4GRM - chains A and B; structure by X-ray diffraction, 2.00 A resolution.

[Chain A]
Molecule: A6 alpha chain
From: Homo sapiens
Sequence (194 residues; numbered 1 to 200; 6 numbers in that range are skipped by the numbering (no residue carries them; nothing is unmodelled there); the number before each row is that of its first residue):
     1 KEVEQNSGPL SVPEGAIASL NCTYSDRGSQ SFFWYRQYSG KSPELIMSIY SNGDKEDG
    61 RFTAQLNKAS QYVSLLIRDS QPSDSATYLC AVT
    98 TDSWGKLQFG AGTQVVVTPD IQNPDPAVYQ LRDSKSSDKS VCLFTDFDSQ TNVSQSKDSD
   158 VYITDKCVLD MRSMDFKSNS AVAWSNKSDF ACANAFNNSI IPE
Not modelled in the structure: 1, 99-101, 195-200
Disulfide bonds: Cys22-Cys90, Cys139-Cys189

[Chain B]
Molecule: A6 beta chain
From: Homo sapiens
Sequence (245 residues; row label = number of the first residue in the row; note: 2 numbers in that range are skipped by the numbering (no residue carries them; nothing is unmodelled there)):
     1 NAGVTQTPKF QVLKTGQSMT LQCAQDMNHE YMSWYRQDPG MGLRLIHYSV GAGITDQGEV
    61 PNG
    65 YNVSRSTTED FPLRLLSAAP SQTSVYFCAS RPGLMSAQP
   105 EQYFGPGTRL TV
  116A T
   117 EDLKNVFPPE VAVFEPSEAE ISHTQKATLV CLATGFYPDH VELSWWVNGK EVHSGVCTDP
   177 QPLKEQPALN DSRYALSSRL RVSATFWQDP RNHFRCQVQF YGLSENDEWT QDRAKPVTQI
   237 VSAEAWGRAD
Not modelled in the structure: 1-2, 99-101
Disulfide bonds: Cys23-Cys92, Cys147-Cys212

[Interface between chain A and chain B]
Disulfides between the chains: Cys164(A)-Cys173(B)
Residue-residue contacts (78; chain A residue first):
  Phe33(A) - Pro103(B)
  Tyr35(A) - Gln106(B)
  Tyr35(A) - Phe108(B)  hydrophobic
  Gln37(A) - Gln37(B)  hydrogen bond
  Gln37(A) - Phe91(B)
  Ser39(A) - Pro176(B)
  Lys41(A) - Phe91(B)
  Ser42(A) - Phe91(B)
  Ser42(A) - Gly109(B)
  Pro43(A) - Leu43(B)  hydrophobic
  Pro43(A) - Phe91(B)
  Pro43(A) - Phe108(B)
  Leu45(A) - Glu105(B)
  Lys103(A) - Leu45(B)
  Lys103(A) - Tyr48(B)
  Phe106(A) - Leu43(B)
  Gly107(A) - Gly42(B)
  Ala108(A) - Met41(B)
  Ala108(A) - Gly42(B)
  Tyr126(A) - Ser133(B)
  Tyr126(A) - Ala135(B)  hydrophobic
  Tyr126(A) - Glu136(B)
  Tyr126(A) - His139(B)
  Tyr126(A) - Thr140(B)
  Gln127(A) - Ser133(B)
  Leu128(A) - Phe130(B)
  Leu128(A) - Glu131(B)
  Leu128(A) - Thr144(B)
  Leu128(A) - Val146(B)  hydrophobic
  Arg129(A) - Phe130(B)
  Arg129(A) - Glu131(B)  hydrogen bond (backbone-backbone)
  Asp130(A) - Ala128(B)
  Asp130(A) - Val129(B)
  Asp130(A) - Phe130(B)
  Ser131(A) - Val129(B)  hydrogen bond (backbone-backbone)
  Ser131(A) - Glu131(B)
  Ser131(A) - Glu240(B)  hydrogen bond (side chain-backbone)
  Ser131(A) - Ala241(B)
  Lys136(A) - Phe130(B)
  Ser137(A) - Phe130(B)
  Val138(A) - Phe130(B)  hydrophobic
  Val138(A) - Leu148(B)  hydrophobic
  Leu140(A) - Thr144(B)
  Thr142(A) - Arg197(B)
  Asp143(A) - Thr140(B)
  Asp143(A) - Arg197(B)  salt bridge
  Tyr159(A) - Leu179(B)  hydrophobic
  Tyr159(A) - Lys180(B)
  Tyr159(A) - Glu181(B)  hydrogen bond (side chain-backbone)
  Ile160(A) - Leu179(B)
  Thr161(A) - Asp175(B)
  Thr161(A) - Ser193(B)
  Thr161(A) - Arg195(B)  hydrogen bond
  Asp162(A) - Arg195(B)
  Cys164(A) - Cys173(B)  disulfide
  Cys164(A) - Thr174(B)
  Cys164(A) - Arg195(B)
  Val165(A) - Cys173(B)
  Leu166(A) - Cys173(B)  hydrophobic
  Leu166(A) - Arg197(B)
  Asp167(A) - Ser170(B)  hydrogen bond (backbone-side chain)
  Asp167(A) - Gly171(B)  hydrogen bond (backbone-backbone)
  Met168(A) - Ser170(B)
  Met168(A) - Arg197(B)
  Met168(A) - Val198(B)
  Arg169(A) - Ser170(B)  hydrogen bond (backbone-side chain)
  Met171(A) - Lys142(B)
  Met171(A) - Ser199(B)
  Phe173(A) - Lys142(B)
  Phe173(A) - Arg197(B)
  Ser175(A) - Arg197(B)  hydrogen bond
  Ser177(A) - Arg195(B)  hydrogen bond
  Ala178(A) - Arg195(B)
  Val179(A) - Ser193(B)
  Val179(A) - Arg195(B)
  Trp181(A) - Leu148(B)  hydrophobic
  Trp181(A) - Leu179(B)  hydrophobic
  Trp181(A) - Ala191(B)  hydrophobic
Also at the interface, not in a pair above, chain A (48 interface residues in all): Tyr50, Leu89, Gly102, Leu104, Gln105, Asp122, Ser170
Also at the interface, not in a pair above, chain B (52 interface residues in all): Tyr31, Tyr35, Gly40, Glu59, Gln102, Pro110, Pro132, Leu145, Thr150, Val172

[Overview]
Chain A and chain B form an interface of 48 and 52 residues respectively; the contacts include 1 disulfide
bond, 11 hydrogen bonds and 1 salt bridge. Polar pairs include Asp143(A)-Arg197(B), Gln37(A)-Gln37(B) and
Ser131(A)-Glu240(B).
Chain A is A6 alpha chain and chain B is A6 beta chain, both from Homo sapiens; the structure, The crystal
structure of the high affinity TCR A6, was determined by X-ray diffraction.
